Entry 3I7S (X-ray diffraction, 2.30 A resolution); this record covers chains A and B.

Chain A (and B):
Name: Dihydrodipicolinate synthase
From: Escherichia coli K-12
Notes: EC 4.2.1.52; fragment: dihydrodipicolinate synthase; chain B of this document is another copy of the same molecule, construct and numbering; everything in this record applies to it too
UniProt: P0A6L2 (DAPA_ECOLI); residues 1-292 here = UniProt positions 1-292
Sequence (292 residues; numbered 1 to 292; the number before each row is that of its first residue):
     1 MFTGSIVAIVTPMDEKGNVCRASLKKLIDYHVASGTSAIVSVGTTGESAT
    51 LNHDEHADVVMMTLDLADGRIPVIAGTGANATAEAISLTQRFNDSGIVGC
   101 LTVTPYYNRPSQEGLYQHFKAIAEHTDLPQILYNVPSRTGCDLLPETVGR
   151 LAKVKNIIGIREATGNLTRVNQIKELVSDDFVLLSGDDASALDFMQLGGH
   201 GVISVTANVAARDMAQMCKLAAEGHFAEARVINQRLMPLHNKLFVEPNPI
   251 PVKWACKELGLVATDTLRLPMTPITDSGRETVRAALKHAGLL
Sequence notes: engineered mutation R161 (Lys in P0A6L2)
Ion coordination: K+ site 1: S48, A49, L51 (together with glycerol); K+ site 2: A152, V154, K155, I157
Ligand contacts: pyruvic acid (PYR): A8, V40, G43, T44, T45, L101, Y133, I203, V205
UniProt features mapped onto this chain:
  - active site: Y133 (Proton donor/acceptor)
  - binding site (pyruvate): T45, I203
  - site: T44 (Part of a proton relay during catalysis), A49 (L-lysine inhibitor binding), N80 (L-lysine inhibitor binding), E84 (L-lysine inhibitor binding), Y106 (L-lysine inhibitor binding), Y107 (Part of a proton relay during catalysis)
  - mutagenesis: T44 (T44S: 8% of wild-type activity. 4-fold decrease in affinity for pyruvate, but nearly no change in that for (S)-ASA; T44V: Reduced kcat by 99.9%), Y107 (Y107F: Reduced kcat by 90%; Y107W: Reduced activity by 95%. Reduced affinity for both substrates. Exists as a mixture of monomer, dimer and tetramer in solution ...), Y133 (Y133F: Reduced kcat by 99.7%. Reduced affinity for both substrates), R138 (R138A/H: Strongly increased KM for L-aspartate 4-semialdehyde. No effect on KM for pyruvate. Reduced activity by 99.7%), L197 (L197Y/D: 1.4 to 2.5% of wild-type activity. Decrease in affinity for pyruvate, but nearly no change in that for (S)-ASA. Exists as a dimer in solution)

How chain A and chain B interact:
Residue-residue contacts (62; chain A residue first):
  T44(A) - Y107(B)  hydrogen bond
  A49(A) - N80(B)
  A49(A) - A81(B)
  A49(A) - N108(B)
  T50(A) - N80(B)
  T50(A) - A81(B)
  T50(A) - N108(B)
  N52(A) - E84(B)
  N80(A) - A49(B)
  N80(A) - P270(B)
  A81(A) - A49(B)
  A81(A) - T50(B)
  T82(A) - L269(B)  hydrogen bond (backbone-backbone)
  T82(A) - P270(B)
  V103(A) - Y107(B)
  P105(A) - P270(B)  hydrophobic
  Y106(A) - Y106(B)  hydrophobic
  Y107(A) - T44(B)  hydrogen bond
  Y107(A) - Y106(B)  hydrophobic
  Y107(A) - Y133(B)
  Y107(A) - R138(B)  hydrogen bond (backbone-side chain)
  Y107(A) - T139(B)
  N108(A) - A49(B)
  N108(A) - R138(B)
  N108(A) - P270(B)
  N108(A) - M271(B)
  R109(A) - S137(B)
  R109(A) - R138(B)
  R109(A) - P247(B)
  P110(A) - P247(B)
  P110(A) - P270(B)
  P110(A) - M271(B)  hydrophobic
  S111(A) - P247(B)
  S111(A) - T272(B)
  G114(A) - P270(B)
  G114(A) - T272(B)
  Q117(A) - L269(B)
  H118(A) - P270(B)
  Y133(A) - Y107(B)
  S137(A) - R109(B)
  S137(A) - G140(B)
  R138(A) - Y107(B)  hydrogen bond (side chain-backbone)
  R138(A) - N108(B)
  R138(A) - R109(B)
  R138(A) - T139(B)
  T139(A) - R138(B)
  G140(A) - S137(B)
  P247(A) - R109(B)
  P247(A) - P110(B)
  P247(A) - S111(B)
  L269(A) - A81(B)
  L269(A) - T82(B)  hydrogen bond (backbone-backbone)
  P270(A) - N80(B)
  P270(A) - T82(B)
  P270(A) - P105(B)  hydrophobic
  P270(A) - N108(B)
  P270(A) - P110(B)
  P270(A) - G114(B)
  M271(A) - N108(B)
  M271(A) - P110(B)  hydrophobic
  T272(A) - S111(B)
  T272(A) - G114(B)
Interface residues without a listed pair, chain A (31 interface residues in all): S48, E113, V135
Interface residues without a listed pair, chain B (32 interface residues in all): S48, V103, E113, Q117, H118, V135, N248

In short:
31 residues of chain A face 32 of chain B across their interface; the contacts include 6 hydrogen bonds. Polar
pairs include T44(A)-Y107(B), Y107(A)-R138(B) and T82(A)-L269(B). Bound to chain A: pyruvic acid.
Chain A and chain B are both Dihydrodipicolinate synthase (Escherichia coli K-12); the structure,
Dihydrodipicolinate synthase mutant - K161A - with the substrate pyruvate bound in the active site, was
determined by X-ray diffraction, deposited together with 3I7Q and 3I7R.
